Entry 3JUJ (X-ray diffraction, 2.90 A resolution); this record covers chains A and D of the 4 polymer chains in the assembly.

# Chain A (and D)
Protein: UDP-glucose pyrophosphorylase (GalU)
Source organism: Helicobacter pylori
Notes: EC 2.7.7.9; chain D of this document is another copy of the same molecule, construct and numbering; everything in this record applies to it too
Reference sequence: O25363 (O25363_HELPY); residue numbers follow UniProt; this construct covers 1-273
Chain sequence (281 residues; each row starts with the number of its first residue):
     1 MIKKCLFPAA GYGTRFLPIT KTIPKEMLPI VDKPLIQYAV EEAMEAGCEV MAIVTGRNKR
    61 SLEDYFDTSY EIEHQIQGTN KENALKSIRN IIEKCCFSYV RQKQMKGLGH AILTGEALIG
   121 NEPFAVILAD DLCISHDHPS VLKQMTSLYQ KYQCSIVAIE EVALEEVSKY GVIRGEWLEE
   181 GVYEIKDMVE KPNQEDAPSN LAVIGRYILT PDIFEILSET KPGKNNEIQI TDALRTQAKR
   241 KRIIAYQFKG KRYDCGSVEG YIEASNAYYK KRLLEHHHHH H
Not modelled in the structure: 274-281
Sequence notes: expression tag (274-281)

# Chain A / chain D interface
Contacting residue pairs (30):
  Arg57(A) with Thr68(D)
  Lys59(A) with Arg60(D); Glu63(D), salt bridge; Asp64(D), salt bridge; Asp67(D), salt bridge
  Arg60(A) with Arg60(D); Asp64(D), salt bridge
  Glu63(A) with Arg60(D), salt bridge; Glu63(D); Arg101(D), salt bridge
  Asp64(A) with Lys59(D), salt bridge; Arg60(D), salt bridge
  Asp67(A) with Lys59(D), salt bridge; Arg101(D), salt bridge
  Phe97(A) with Val100(D)
  Ser98(A) with Tyr99(D); Leu118(D)
  Tyr99(A) with Ser98(D); Tyr99(D), hydrogen bond (backbone-backbone); Arg101(D)
  Val100(A) with Cys96(D), hydrophobic; Phe97(D)
  Arg101(A) with Glu63(D), salt bridge; Asp67(D); Phe97(D), hydrogen bond (backbone-backbone); Tyr99(D)
  Ala117(A) with Lys4(D), hydrogen bond (backbone-side chain); Leu118(D)
  Leu118(A) with Ser98(D); Leu118(D), hydrophobic
Other interface residues (no listed pair), chain A (15 interface residues in all): Tyr70, Cys96
Other interface residues (no listed pair), chain D (17 interface residues in all): Val50, Gln104, Ala117

# In short
Chain A and chain D form an interface of 15 and 17 residues respectively; the contacts include 3 hydrogen
bonds and 11 salt bridges. Polar pairs include Lys59(A)-Glu63(D), Lys59(A)-Asp64(D) and Lys59(A)-Asp67(D).
Both chains are UDP-glucose pyrophosphorylase (GalU) (Helicobacter pylori). Entry 3JUJ (The crystal structure
of apo- UDP-glucose pyrophosphorylase) was determined by X-ray diffraction (same publication as 3JUK).
